5D3E - chains B and C of the 3 polymer chains in the assembly; structure by X-ray diffraction, 2.75 A resolution.

== Chain B ==
Name: 14-3-3 protein gamma
Organism: Homo sapiens
UniProtKB: P61981 (1433G_HUMAN); residue numbers follow UniProt; this construct covers 1-238
Sequence (241 residues; each row starts with the number of its first residue; numbers below 1 keep their minus sign (Met-2 is residue -2)):
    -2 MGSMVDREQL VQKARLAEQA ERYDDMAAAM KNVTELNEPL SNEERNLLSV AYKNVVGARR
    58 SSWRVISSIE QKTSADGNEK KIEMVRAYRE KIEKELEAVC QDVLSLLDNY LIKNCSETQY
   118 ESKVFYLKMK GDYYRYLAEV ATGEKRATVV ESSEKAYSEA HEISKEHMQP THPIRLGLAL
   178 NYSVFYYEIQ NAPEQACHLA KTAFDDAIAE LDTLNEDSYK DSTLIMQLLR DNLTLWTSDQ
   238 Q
Disordered / not traced: 236-238
Differences from the reference sequence: initiating methionine (-2); expression tag (-1 to 0)
Curated features (UniProtKB/Swiss-Prot):
  - site (Interaction with phosphoserine on interacting protein): Arg57, Arg132
  - modified residue: Met1 (N-acetylmethionine), Val2 (N-acetylvaline), Ser71 (Phosphoserine), Tyr133 (Phosphotyrosine), Thr145 (Phosphothreonine), Ser215 (Phosphoserine), Thr234 (Phosphothreonine), Ser235 (Phosphoserine)
  - natural variant: Glu15 (E15A: In DEE56; uncertain significance), Lys50 (K50Q: Found in an individual with autism; uncertain significance), Asp129 (D129E: In DEE56), Arg132 (R132C: In DEE56), Tyr133 (Y133S: Found in an individual with neurodevelopmental disorder)

== Chain C ==
Name: Cystic fibrosis transmembrane conductance regulator
Notes: EC 3.6.3.49
UniProtKB: P13569 (CFTR_HUMAN); numbering as in UniProt (aligned over 762-801)
Sequence (40 residues; each row starts with the number of its first residue):
   762 QARRRQSVLN LMTHSVNQGQ NIHRKTTAST RKVSLAPQAN
Disordered / not traced: 762-765, 771-792, 799-801
Modified / non-standard residues: Ser768 (phosphoserine; SEP); Ser795 (phosphoserine; SEP)
Curated features (UniProtKB/Swiss-Prot):
  - modified residue (Phosphoserine): Ser768, Ser790, Ser795
  - natural variant: Arg766 (R766M: In CBAVD; uncertain significance), Arg792 (R792G: In CBAVD), Ala800 (A800G: In CBAVD)

== Chain B / chain C interface ==
Pairs across the interface (20; chain B residue first):
  Val47(B) with Pro798(C), hydrophobic
  Lys50(B) with Ser795(C); Leu796(C), hydrogen bond (side chain-backbone); Pro798(C)
  Arg57(B) with Ser795(C)
  Lys125(B) with Leu796(C)
  Arg132(B) with Ser795(C)
  Tyr133(B) with Ser795(C)
  Leu177(B) with Ser795(C); Leu796(C)
  Asn178(B) with Ser795(C); Leu796(C), hydrogen bond (side chain-backbone)
  Val181(B) with Val794(C)
  Tyr184(B) with Lys793(C)
  Glu185(B) with Lys793(C)
  Ile222(B) with Leu796(C), hydrophobic
  Leu225(B) with Val794(C), hydrophobic
  Asn229(B) with Val794(C), hydrogen bond (side chain-backbone)
  Leu232(B) with Lys793(C)
  Trp233(B) with Lys793(C)
Also at the interface, not in a pair above, chain B (17 interface residues in all): Gly174

== In short ==
17 residues of chain B and 5 residues of chain C are in contact; the contacts include 3 hydrogen bonds. Polar
contacts include Lys50(B)-Leu796(C), Asn178(B)-Leu796(C) and Asn229(B)-Val794(C).
Chain B is 14-3-3 protein gamma (Homo sapiens) and chain C is Cystic fibrosis transmembrane conductance
regulator; the structure, Crystal structure of human 14-3-3 gamma in complex with CFTR R-domain peptide
pS768-pS795, was determined by X-ray diffraction, deposited together with 5D2D and 5D3F.
